PDB entry 8ZW5 | electron microscopy, 2.09 A resolution | chains A and B of the 3 polymer chains in the assembly

== Chain A (and B) ==
Protein: Hemagglutinin
Source organism: Influenza A virus
Notes: chain B of this document is another copy of the same molecule, construct and numbering; everything in this record applies to it too
Chain sequence (509 residues; each row starts with the number of its first residue):
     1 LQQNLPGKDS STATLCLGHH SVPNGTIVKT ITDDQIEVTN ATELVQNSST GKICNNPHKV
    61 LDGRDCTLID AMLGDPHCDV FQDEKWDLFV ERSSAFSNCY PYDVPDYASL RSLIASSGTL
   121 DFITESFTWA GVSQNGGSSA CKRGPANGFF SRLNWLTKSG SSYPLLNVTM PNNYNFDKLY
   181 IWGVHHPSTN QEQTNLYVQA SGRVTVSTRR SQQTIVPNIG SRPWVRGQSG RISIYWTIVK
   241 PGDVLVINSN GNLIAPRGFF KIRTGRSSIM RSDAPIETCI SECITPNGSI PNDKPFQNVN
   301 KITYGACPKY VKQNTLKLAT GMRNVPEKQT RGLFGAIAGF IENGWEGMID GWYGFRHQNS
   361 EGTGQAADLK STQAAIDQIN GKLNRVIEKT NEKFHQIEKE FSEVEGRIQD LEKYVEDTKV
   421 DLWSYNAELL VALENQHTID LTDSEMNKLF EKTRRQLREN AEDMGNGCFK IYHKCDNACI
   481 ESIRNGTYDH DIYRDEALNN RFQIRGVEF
Not modelled in the structure: 1-11, 328-336, 503-509 (chain B: 1-11, 329-335, 503-509)
Cystine bridges: Cys-16/Cys-468, Cys-54/Cys-279, Cys-66/Cys-78, Cys-99/Cys-141, Cys-283/Cys-307, Cys-475/Cys-479
Covalently attached groups: N-acetylglucosamine (NAG) linked to Asn-40, Asn-287; glycan linked to Asn-167

== How chain A and chain B interact ==
Contacting residue pairs (72; chain A residue first):
  Lys-29(A) / Arg-385(B)  hydrogen bond (side chain-backbone)
  Thr-30(A) / Arg-385(B)
  Ile-31(A) / Lys-382(B)
  Ile-31(A) / Arg-385(B)  hydrogen bond (backbone-side chain)
  Ile-31(A) / Val-386(B)  hydrophobic
  Thr-32(A) / Gln-378(B)
  Thr-32(A) / Arg-385(B)  hydrogen bond (backbone-side chain)
  Asp-33(A) / Arg-385(B)
  Asp-34(A) / Arg-385(B)  salt bridge
  Asp-103(A) / Gln-212(B)  hydrogen bond
  His-186(A) / Gln-212(B)
  Asn-218(A) / Thr-214(B)
  Ile-219(A) / Arg-203(B)  hydrogen bond (backbone-side chain)
  Ile-219(A) / Thr-205(B)
  Gly-220(A) / Asn-248(B)
  Ser-221(A) / Asn-167(B)
  Ser-221(A) / Ser-207(B)
  Ser-221(A) / Val-246(B)
  Ser-221(A) / Asn-248(B)
  Arg-222(A) / Ser-207(B)
  Pro-223(A) / Ser-207(B)
  Pro-223(A) / Thr-208(B)
  Pro-223(A) / Arg-209(B)
  Pro-223(A) / Val-244(B)  hydrophobic
  Pro-223(A) / Val-246(B)  hydrophobic
  Trp-224(A) / Arg-209(B)
  Val-225(A) / Arg-209(B)
  Arg-231(A) / Thr-208(B)
  Arg-231(A) / Gln-212(B)
  Glu-403(A) / Lys-240(B)  salt bridge
  Val-404(A) / Ile-238(B)  hydrophobic
  Glu-405(A) / Ser-109(B)
  Gly-406(A) / Ser-109(B)
  Arg-407(A) / Ser-109(B)  hydrogen bond (backbone-side chain)
  Arg-407(A) / Phe-401(B)
  Arg-407(A) / Glu-405(B)  salt bridge
  Arg-407(A) / Ile-408(B)
  Arg-407(A) / Glu-412(B)  salt bridge
  Asp-410(A) / Ser-112(B)  hydrogen bond
  Asp-410(A) / His-395(B)  salt bridge
  Asp-410(A) / Ile-397(B)
  Leu-411(A) / Ile-397(B)  hydrophobic
  Leu-411(A) / Glu-412(B)
  Tyr-414(A) / Gln-396(B)
  Tyr-414(A) / Ile-397(B)  hydrophobic
  Tyr-414(A) / Lys-399(B)  hydrogen bond
  Tyr-414(A) / Val-415(B)  hydrophobic
  Tyr-414(A) / Glu-416(B)  hydrogen bond
  Tyr-414(A) / Lys-419(B)  hydrogen bond
  Val-415(A) / Val-415(B)  hydrophobic
  Asp-417(A) / Lys-393(B)  salt bridge
  Thr-418(A) / Lys-419(B)
  Asp-421(A) / Lys-393(B)  salt bridge
  Leu-422(A) / Leu-422(B)  hydrophobic
  Leu-422(A) / Trp-423(B)
  Leu-422(A) / Asn-426(B)
  Tyr-425(A) / Val-386(B)  hydrophobic
  Tyr-425(A) / Asn-426(B)
  Tyr-425(A) / Leu-430(B)
  Glu-428(A) / Val-386(B)
  Leu-429(A) / Val-386(B)  hydrophobic
  Leu-433(A) / Leu-433(B)  hydrophobic
  Gln-436(A) / His-437(B)
  Glu-462(A) / Arg-458(B)  salt bridge
  Glu-462(A) / Glu-459(B)
  Glu-462(A) / Arg-494(B)  salt bridge
  Asp-463(A) / Arg-458(B)
  Gly-465(A) / Arg-455(B)
  Tyr-472(A) / Arg-458(B)
  Arg-501(A) / Glu-459(B)  salt bridge
  Phe-502(A) / Leu-498(B)  hydrophobic
  Phe-502(A) / Phe-502(B)  hydrophobic
Also at the interface, not in a pair above, chain A (48 interface residues in all): Ser-233, Ile-341, Ser-402, Ile-408, Asn-426, Met-464, Lys-470
Also at the interface, not in a pair above, chain B (49 interface residues in all): Ala-108, Gly-381, Ile-387, Glu-388, Leu-411, Glu-434

== Overview ==
48 residues of chain A face 49 of chain B across their interface, with 10 hydrogen bonds and 10 salt bridges.
Polar contacts include Asp-34(A)/Arg-385(B), Glu-403(A)/Lys-240(B) and Arg-407(A)/Glu-405(B). Covalently
linked N-acetylglucosamine: at Asn-40(A) and Asn-287(A).
Chain A and chain B are both Hemagglutinin (Influenza A virus); the structure, Structure of hemagglutinin from
HN/4-10 H3N8 influenza virus G228 mutant complexed with avian receptor analog LSTa, was determined by electron
microscopy, deposited together with 8ZW6, 8ZW7, 8ZYK and 8X8R.
